7TEE - chains B and C of the 8 polymer chains in the assembly; structure by electron microscopy, 6.59 A resolution (low resolution: residue-level contacts below are approximate; hydrogen-bond / salt-bridge calls are withheld).

== Chain B ==
Name: Glutamate receptor ionotropic, NMDA 2B
From: Rattus norvegicus
UniProt: Q00960 (NMDE2_RAT); numbering as in UniProt (aligned over 27-852)
Sequence (883 residues; numbered -30 to 852; the number before each row is that of its first residue; numbers below 1 keep their minus sign (Met-30 is residue -30)):
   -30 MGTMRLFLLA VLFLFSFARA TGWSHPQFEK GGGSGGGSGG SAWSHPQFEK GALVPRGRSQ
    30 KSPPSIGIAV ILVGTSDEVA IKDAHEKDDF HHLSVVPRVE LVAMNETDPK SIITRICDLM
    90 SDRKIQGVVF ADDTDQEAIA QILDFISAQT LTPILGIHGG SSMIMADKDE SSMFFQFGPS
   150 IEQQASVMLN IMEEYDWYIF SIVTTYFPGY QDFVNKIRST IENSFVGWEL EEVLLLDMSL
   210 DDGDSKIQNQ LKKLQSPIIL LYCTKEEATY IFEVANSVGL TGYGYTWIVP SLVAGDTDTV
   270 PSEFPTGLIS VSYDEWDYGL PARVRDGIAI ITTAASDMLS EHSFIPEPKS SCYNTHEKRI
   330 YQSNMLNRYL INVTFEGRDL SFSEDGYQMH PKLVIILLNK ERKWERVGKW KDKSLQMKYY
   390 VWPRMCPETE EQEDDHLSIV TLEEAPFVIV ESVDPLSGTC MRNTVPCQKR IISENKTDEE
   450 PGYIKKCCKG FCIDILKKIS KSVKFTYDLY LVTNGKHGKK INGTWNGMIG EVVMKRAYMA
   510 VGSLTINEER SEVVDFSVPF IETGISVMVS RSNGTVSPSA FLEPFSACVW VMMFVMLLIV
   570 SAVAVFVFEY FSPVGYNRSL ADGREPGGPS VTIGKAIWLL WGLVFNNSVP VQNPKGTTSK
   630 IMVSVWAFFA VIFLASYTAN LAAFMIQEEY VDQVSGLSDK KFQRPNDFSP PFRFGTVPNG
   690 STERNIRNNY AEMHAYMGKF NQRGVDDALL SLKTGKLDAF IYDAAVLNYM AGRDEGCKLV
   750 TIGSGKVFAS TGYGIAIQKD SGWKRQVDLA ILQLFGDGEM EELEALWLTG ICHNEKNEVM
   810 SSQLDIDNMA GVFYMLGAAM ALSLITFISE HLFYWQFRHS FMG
Not modelled in the structure: -30 to 33, 395-402, 441-447, 580-599, 805-810, 846-852
Construct notes: expression tag (-30 to 26); conflict Asp348 (Asn in Q00960), Cys557 (Asp in Q00960), Ser588 (Cys in Q00960), Val600 (Phe in Q00960), Ser838 (Cys in Q00960), Ser849 (Cys in Q00960)
Disulfide bonds: Cys86-Cys321, Cys429-Cys456, Cys436-Cys457, Cys746-Cys801
Swiss-Prot annotation at these positions:
  - region: Lys604 to Pro623 (Pore-forming)
  - binding site (Zn(2+)): His127, Glu284
  - binding site (L-glutamate): Thr514, Arg519, Ser690, Thr691, Asp732
  - site: Asn615 (Functional determinant of NMDA receptors)
  - glycosylation (N-linked (GlcNAc...) asparagine): Asn74, Asn341, Asn444, Asn491, Asn542, Asn688
  - mutagenesis: His60 (H60A: Normal zinc binding), His127 (H127A: Reduced zinc binding), Asp283 (D283A: Slightly reduced zinc binding), Glu284 (E284A: Reduced zinc binding), His311 (H311A: Normal zinc binding), His359 (H359A: Normal zinc binding)
From the paper describing this entry:
  - allosteric site: Tyr282 (from molecular simulation)

== Chain C ==
Name: Glutamate receptor ionotropic, NMDA 1
From: Rattus norvegicus
UniProt: P35439 (NMDZ1_RAT), isoform P35439-7; residue numbers follow UniProt; this construct covers 1-859
Sequence (862 residues; each row starts with the number of its first residue):
     1 MSTMHLLTFA LLFSCSFARA ASDPKIVNIG AVLSTRKHEQ MFREAVNQAN KRHGSWKIQL
    61 QATSVTHKPN AIQMALSVCE DLISSQVYAI LVSHPPTPND HFTPTPVSYT AGFYRIPVLG
   121 LTTRMSIYSD KSIHLSFLRT VPPYSHQSSV WFEMMRVYNW NHIILLVSDD HEGRAAQKRL
   181 ETLLEERESK SKKRNYENLD QLSYDNKRGP KAEKVLQFDP GTKNVTALLM EARELEARVI
   241 ILSASEDDAA TVYRAAAMLD MTGSGYVWLV GEREISGNAL RYAPDGIIGL QLINGKNESA
   301 HISDAVGVVA QAVHELLEKE NITDPPRGCV GNTNIWKTGP LFKRVLMSSK YADGVTGRVE
   361 FNEDGDRKFA QYSIMNLQNR KLVQVGIYNG THVIPNDRKI IWPGGETEKP RGYQMSTRLK
   421 IVTIHQEPFV YVKPTMSDGT CKEEFTVNGD PVKKVICTGP NDTSPGSPRH TVPQCCYGFC
   481 IDLLIKLART MQFTYEVHLV ADGKFGTQER VQNSNKKEWN GMMGELLSGQ ADMIVAPLTI
   541 NNERAQYIEF SKPFKYQGLT ILVKKEIPRS TLDSFMQPFQ STLWLLVGLS VHVVAVMLYL
   601 LDRFSPFGRF KVNSQSESTD ALTLSSAMWF SWGVLLNSGI GEGAPRSFSA RILGMVWAGF
   661 AMIIVASYTA NLAAFLVLDR PEERITGIND PRLRNPSDKF IYATVKQSSV DIYFRRQVEL
   721 STMYRHMEKH NYESAAEAIQ AVRDNKLHAF IWDSAVLEFE ASQKCDLVTT GELFFRSGFG
   781 IGMRKDSPWK QQVSLSILKS HENGFMEDLD KTWVRYQECD SRSNAPATLT CENMAGVFML
   841 VAGGIVAGIF LIFIEIAYKS RA
Not modelled in the structure: 1-24, 53-57, 95-102, 191-204, 606-622, 679-682
Construct notes: conflict Ser22 (Cys in P35439), Gln61 (Asn in P35439), Asp260 (Asn in P35439), Gln371 (Asn in P35439), Gln492 (Asn in P35439), Gln512 (Asn in P35439), Gln615 (Glu in P35439), Ser616 (Glu in P35439), Ser618 (Glu in P35439), Thr619 (Glu in P35439), Gln792 (Asn in P35439), Cys831 (Phe in P35439); expression tag (860-862)
Disulfide bonds: Cys79-Cys329, Cys441-Cys475, Cys457-Cys476, Cys765-Cys819

== Chain B / chain C interface ==
Pairs across the interface (68; chain B residue first):
  Asp403(B) - Lys190(C)
  Asn516(B) - Leu798(C)
  Glu517(B) - Leu798(C)
  Ser520(B) - Leu795(C)
  Ser526(B) - Lys552(C)
  Pro528(B) - Lys552(C)
  Glu531(B) - Tyr556(C)
  Glu531(B) - Arg776(C)
  Phe550(B) - Leu829(C)
  Glu552(B) - Leu829(C)
  Pro553(B) - Leu829(C)
  Pro553(B) - Cys831(C)
  Phe554(B) - Leu829(C)
  Phe554(B) - Cys831(C)
  Cys557(B) - Cys831(C)
  Cys557(B) - Glu832(C)
  Cys557(B) - Met834(C)
  Val558(B) - Cys831(C)
  Val558(B) - Met834(C)
  Met561(B) - Met834(C)
  Met561(B) - Phe838(C)
  Met565(B) - Phe838(C)
  Met565(B) - Val841(C)
  Ile568(B) - Ile845(C)
  Val572(B) - Ile852(C)
  Phe575(B) - Ile852(C)
  Thr627(B) - Glu855(C)
  Lys629(B) - Trp629(C)
  Lys629(B) - Ile640(C)
  Lys629(B) - Glu642(C)
  Met631(B) - Ile845(C)
  Ser633(B) - Leu636(C)
  Val634(B) - Val841(C)
  Ala636(B) - Leu636(C)
  Phe638(B) - Phe838(C)
  Ile641(B) - Met576(C)
  Ile641(B) - Tyr668(C)
  Ala644(B) - Tyr668(C)
  Ala644(B) - Thr669(C)
  Ala644(B) - Leu672(C)
  Ser645(B) - Leu672(C)
  Ala648(B) - Leu672(C)
  Ala648(B) - Leu676(C)
  Asn649(B) - Leu676(C)
  Ala652(B) - Leu676(C)
  Ala652(B) - Ala827(C)
  Phe653(B) - Ala827(C)
  Gln656(B) - Ala827(C)
  Asn694(B) - Glu802(C)
  Ser759(B) - Tyr556(C)
  Ser759(B) - His801(C)
  Thr760(B) - Tyr556(C)
  Gly761(B) - Tyr556(C)
  Trp772(B) - Lys190(C)
  Arg774(B) - Gln546(C)
  Arg774(B) - Lys785(C)
  Leu778(B) - Asn542(C)
  Leu778(B) - Ala545(C)
  Leu778(B) - Gln546(C)
  Leu781(B) - Ile540(C)
  Leu781(B) - Asn541(C)
  Leu781(B) - Asn542(C)
  Leu781(B) - Ala545(C)
  Gln782(B) - Asn542(C)
  Phe784(B) - Phe775(C)
  Gly785(B) - Arg716(C)
  Asp786(B) - Gln717(C)
  Glu790(B) - Phe774(C)
Interface residues without a listed pair, chain B (60 interface residues in all): Val527, Val576, Tyr579, Asn615, Asn622, Thr626, Phe637, Val640, Ile655, Asn698, Phe757, Ala758, Gly771, Trp796
Interface residues without a listed pair, chain C (52 interface residues in all): Tyr547, Pro553, Asn637, Ser638, Gly641, Ala673, Val677, Tyr713, Lys799, Glu807, Thr828, Val837, Gly844, Ile856, Lys859

== Overview ==
The interface between chain B and chain C involves 60 residues on one side and 52 on the other. UniProt lists
Zn2+-binding residues His127(B) and Glu284(B), 5 L-glutamate-binding residues and 6 mutagenesis sites on chain
B. From the paper: an allosteric site at Tyr282(B).
Chain B is Glutamate receptor ionotropic, NMDA 2B and chain C is Glutamate receptor ionotropic, NMDA 1, both
from Rattus norvegicus; the structure, Cryo-EM structure of GluN1b-2B NMDAR complexed to Fab2
Non-active2-like, was determined by electron microscopy, deposited together with 7TE4, 7TE9 and 7TEB.
